PDB entry 4AK2 | X-ray diffraction, 1.35 A resolution | chain A

[Chain A]
Protein: BT_4661
From: Bacteroides thetaiotaomicron
Notes: fragment: ligand-binding domain, residues 448-726
UniProt: Q89YS0 (Q89YS0_BACTN); residues 422-700 here correspond to UniProt positions 448-726 (UniProt number = residue number + 26)
Amino-acid sequence (288 residues; each row starts with the number of its first residue):
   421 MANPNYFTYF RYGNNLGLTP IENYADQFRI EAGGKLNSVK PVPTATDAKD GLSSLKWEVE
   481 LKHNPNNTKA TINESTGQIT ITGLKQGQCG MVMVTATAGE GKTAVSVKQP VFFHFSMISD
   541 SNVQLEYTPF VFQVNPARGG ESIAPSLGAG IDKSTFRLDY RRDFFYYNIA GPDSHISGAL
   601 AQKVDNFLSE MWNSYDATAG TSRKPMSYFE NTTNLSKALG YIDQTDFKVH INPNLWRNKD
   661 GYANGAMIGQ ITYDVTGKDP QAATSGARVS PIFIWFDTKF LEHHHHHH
Unresolved in the structure: 421
Differences from the reference sequence: expression tag (421, 701-708)
Metal / ion sites: Na+ site 1: D583, S690; Na+ site 2: S614, L655
Reported in the primary citation:
  - binding site for 2-O-sulfo-alpha-L-idopyranuronic acid: K505, R582
  - binding site for n,O6-disulfo-glucosamine: R581

[Summary]
The Na+ site 1 is built by D583 and S690. S614 and L655 coordinate Na+ site 2. The paper reports a binding
site for 2-O-sulfo-alpha-L-idopyranuronic acid at K505 and R582; a binding site for n,O6-disulfo-glucosamine
at R581.
Chain A is BT_4661 (Bacteroides thetaiotaomicron); the structure, Structure of BT4661, a SusE-like surface
located polysaccharide binding protein from the Bacteroides thetaiotaomicron heparin utilisation ..., was
determined by X-ray diffraction (same publication as 5G2T, 5G2U, 5G2V and 4AK1).
